PDB entry 6OHY | electron microscopy, 4.10 A resolution (low resolution: residue-level contacts below are approximate; hydrogen-bond / salt-bridge calls are withheld) | chains B and D of the 6 polymer chains in the assembly

== Chain B ==
Molecule: Envelope glycoprotein gp160
Source organism: Simian immunodeficiency virus
Notes: engineered mutation(s): I559P, D605C
UniProt: Q1A234 (Q1A234_SIV); the construct lacks a stretch of the UniProt sequence, so the offset changes along the chain: 515-618 = UniProt 506-609; 619-664 = UniProt 611-656
Amino-acid sequence (151 residues; numbered 515 to 664 plus 1 insertion-coded residue; the number before each row is that of its first residue):
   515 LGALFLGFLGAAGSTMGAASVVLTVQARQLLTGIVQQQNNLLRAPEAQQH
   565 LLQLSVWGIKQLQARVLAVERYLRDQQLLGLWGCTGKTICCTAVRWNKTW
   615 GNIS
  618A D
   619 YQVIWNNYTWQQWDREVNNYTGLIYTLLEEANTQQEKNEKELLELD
Not modelled in the structure: 538-568
Sequence notes: conflict Pro-559 (Ile550 in Q1A234), Cys-605 (Pro596 in Q1A234)
Cystine bridges: Cys-598/Cys-604
Covalently attached groups: glycan linked to Asn-616, Asn-637; N-acetylglucosamine (NAG) linked to Asn-625

== Chain D ==
Molecule: Envelope glycoprotein gp160
Source organism: Simian immunodeficiency virus
UniProt: Q1A234 (Q1A234_SIV); the construct lacks a stretch of the UniProt sequence and is renumbered around it, so the offset changes along the chain: 32-148 = UniProt 35-151; 153-185 = UniProt 152-184; 187-278 = UniProt 185-276; 282-305 = UniProt 277-300; 5 more segments
Amino-acid sequence (457 residues; numbered 32 to 504 plus 7 insertion-coded residues; 23 numbers in that range are skipped by the numbering (no residue carries them; nothing is unmodelled there); the number before each row is that of its first residue; a row labelled like 464A-464F holds insertion residues (464A, then the next letters in order)):
    32 ENWWVTVYYGVPVWREAKTTLFCASDAKSYSTEAHNIWATQACVPTDPTP
    82 QEVLLPNVTEEFNMWENYMVDQMQEDIISLWEQSLKPCVKLTPLCVTLTC
   132 NNPTNTSCTNSTDDRLG
   153 DMRNCSFNVTTELRDKKRKVYSLFYVEDITAIG
   187 NNSTYRLINCNTTAITQACPKTSFEPIPIHYCAPAGFALLKCNDIDYKGN
   237 ETCKNVSTVHCTHGIKPVATTQLILNGSTADNQTVARIDPSE
   282 NLAIIQLKDPVKITCRRPGNNTRG
   308 QIQIGPAMTFYNIE
  321A N
   322 VVGDTRKAYCEINGTQWAKALNETKEVLRNILR
   357 KNISFMVPSGGDPEVTNHHFNCGGEFFYCNTSEIINITKIN
   409 KTENMTIIPCRIRQIVNSWMRVGKGIFAPPIRGNITCTSNITGMLLEIHK
   459 NREDQG
464A-464F EDQDQN
   465 NTYVCLTGGNMKDIWRSELYKYKIVEIQPLGVAPTKCRRY
Not modelled in the structure: 62-65, 137-142
Sequence notes: engineered mutation Lys-171 (Gln170 in Q1A234); conflict Cys-501 (Ser488 in Q1A234)
Cystine bridges: Cys-54/Cys-74, Cys-119/Cys-205, Cys-126/Cys-196, Cys-131/Cys-157, Cys-218/Cys-247, Cys-228/Cys-239, Cys-296/Cys-331, Cys-378/Cys-445, Cys-385/Cys-418
Covalently attached groups: glycan linked to Asn-88, Asn-197, Asn-412; N-acetylglucosamine (NAG) linked to Asn-156, Asn-160, Asn-188, Asn-236, Asn-241, Asn-262, Asn-268, Asn-301, Asn-334, Asn-343, Asn-358, Asn-386, Asn-392, Asn-442, Asn-448, Asn-464F
Reported in the primary citation:
  - post-translational modification sites: Asn-88, Asn-160, Asn-236, Asn-262, Asn-268, Asn-334, Asn-412, Asn-442

== How chain B and chain D interact ==
Residue-residue contacts (4):
  Glu-659(B) with Cys-501(D)
  Asp-664(B) with Cys-501(D); Arg-502(D); Tyr-504(D)
Also at the interface, not in a pair above, chain B (4 interface residues in all): Glu-662, Leu-663
Also at the interface, not in a pair above, chain D (4 interface residues in all): Lys-500

== Overview ==
Chain B and chain D each contribute 4 residues to their interface. N-acetylglucosamine is covalently linked to
Asn-625(B). Covalently linked N-acetylglucosamine: at Asn-156(D), Asn-160(D), Asn-188(D), Asn-236(D),
Asn-241(D) and Asn-262(D) and 10 more. The paper reports modification sites Asn-88(D), Asn-160(D) and
Asn-236(D) among others.
Chain B is Envelope glycoprotein gp160 and chain D is Envelope glycoprotein gp160, both from Simian
immunodeficiency virus; the structure, Chimpanzee SIV Env trimeric ectodomain, was determined by electron
microscopy.
